1C4V - chains 1 and 2 of the 3 polymer chains in the assembly; structure by X-ray diffraction, 2.10 A resolution.

== Chain 1 ==
Protein: Thrombin:short chain
From: Homo sapiens
Notes: EC 3.4.21.5
UniProt: P00734 (THRB_HUMAN); residues 1-14 here correspond to UniProt positions 336-349 (UniProt number = residue number + 335)
Amino-acid sequence (36 residues; numbered 1 to 15 plus 21 insertion-coded residues; the number before each row is that of its first residue; a row labelled like 14A-14M holds insertion residues (14A, then the next letters in order)):
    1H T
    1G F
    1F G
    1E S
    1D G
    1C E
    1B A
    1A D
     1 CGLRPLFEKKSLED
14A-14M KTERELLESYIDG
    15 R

== Chain 2 ==
Protein: Thrombin:long chain
From: Homo sapiens
Notes: EC 3.4.21.5
UniProt: P00734 (THRB_HUMAN); the construct lacks a stretch of the UniProt sequence and is renumbered around it, so the offset changes along the chain: 16-36 = UniProt 364-384; 37-60 = UniProt 386-409; 61-77 = UniProt 419-435; 78-97 = UniProt 437-456; 7 more segments
Amino-acid sequence (259 residues; numbered 16 to 247 plus 30 insertion-coded residues; 3 numbers in that range are skipped by the numbering (no residue carries them; nothing is unmodelled there); the number before each row is that of its first residue; a row labelled like 60A-60I holds insertion residues (60A, then the next letters in order)):
    16 IVEGSDAEIGMSPWQVMLFRK
   36A S
    37 PQELLCGASLISDRWVLTAAHCLL
60A-60I YPPWDKNFT
    61 ENDLLVRIGKHSRTRYE
   77A R
    78 NIEKISMLEKIYIHPRYNWR
   97A E
    98 NLDRDIALMKLKKPVAFSDYIHPVCLPDRETA
129A-129C ASL
   130 LQAGYKGRVTGWGNLKET
147A-147G WTANVGK
   150 GQPSVLQVVNLPIVERPVCKDSTRIRITDNMFCAG
  184A Y
   185 KP
186A-186D DEGK
   187 RGDACEGDSGGPFVMKSP
204A-204B FN
   205 NRWYQMGIVSWGE
   219 GCD
  221A R
   222 DGKYGFYTHVFRLKKWIQKVIDQFGE
Not modelled in the structure: 147A-147G
Cystine bridges: Cys-42/Cys-58, Cys-168/Cys-182, Cys-191/Cys-220
Residues lining bound ligands: IH2 (2-(2,2-diphenyl-ethyl)-7-methyl-1,3-dioxo-2,3,5,8-tetrahydro-1H-[1,2,4]triazolo [1,2-a]pyridazine-5-carboxylic acid(4-carbamimidoyl-cyclohexylmethyl)-amide): His-57, Tyr-60A, Trp-60D, Glu-97A, Asn-98, Leu-99, Ile-174, Asp-189, Ala-190, Cys-191, Glu-192, Ser-195, Val-213, Ser-214, Trp-215, Gly-216, Glu-217, Gly-219, Cys-220, Lys-224, Gly-226

== How chain 1 and chain 2 interact ==
Pairs across the interface - 87 pairs, chain 1 then chain 2:
  Cys-1(1) / Pro-120(2)
  Cys-1(1) / Val-121(2)
  Cys-1(1) / Cys-122(2)  disulfide
  Cys-1(1) / Arg-206(2)  hydrogen bond (backbone-side chain)
  Asp-1A(1) / His-119(2)  salt bridge
  Asp-1A(1) / Arg-206(2)
  Ala-1B(1) / Arg-206(2)  hydrogen bond (backbone-side chain)
  Glu-1C(1) / Ile-47(2)
  Glu-1C(1) / Ser-48(2)
  Glu-1C(1) / Asp-49(2)
  Glu-1C(1) / Phe-114(2)
  Glu-1C(1) / Pro-120(2)
  Gly-1D(1) / Cys-122(2)
  Gly-1D(1) / Leu-123(2)  hydrogen bond (backbone-backbone)
  Gly-1D(1) / Lys-235(2)
  Ser-1E(1) / Cys-122(2)
  Ser-1E(1) / Leu-123(2)  hydrogen bond (backbone-backbone)
  Ser-1E(1) / Asp-125(2)  hydrogen bond
  Ser-1E(1) / Tyr-208(2)  hydrogen bond
  Ser-1E(1) / Lys-235(2)
  Gly-1F(1) / Lys-235(2)
  Gly-1F(1) / Gln-239(2)  hydrogen bond (backbone-side chain)
  Phe-1G(1) / Leu-123(2)
  Phe-1G(1) / Lys-235(2)  hydrogen bond (backbone-side chain)
  Phe-1G(1) / Gln-239(2)
  Thr-1H(1) / Ile-47(2)  hydrogen bond (backbone-backbone)
  Thr-1H(1) / Ser-48(2)  hydrogen bond
  Thr-1H(1) / Leu-123(2)
  Thr-1H(1) / Ile-242(2)
  Gly-2(1) / Trp-29(2)
  Gly-2(1) / Pro-120(2)  hydrogen bond (backbone-backbone)
  Gly-2(1) / Val-121(2)
  Gly-2(1) / Cys-122(2)
  Gly-2(1) / Arg-206(2)
  Gly-2(1) / Trp-207(2)  hydrogen bond (backbone-backbone)
  Leu-3(1) / His-119(2)  hydrogen bond (backbone-side chain)
  Leu-3(1) / Arg-206(2)
  Arg-4(1) / Gly-25(2)
  Arg-4(1) / Met-26(2)  hydrogen bond (side chain-backbone)
  Arg-4(1) / Pro-28(2)
  Arg-4(1) / Trp-29(2)
  Arg-4(1) / Arg-137(2)
  Arg-4(1) / Trp-207(2)
  Pro-5(1) / Ser-115(2)
  Pro-5(1) / Asp-116(2)
  Pro-5(1) / His-119(2)
  Leu-6(1) / Ile-24(2)
  Leu-6(1) / Gly-25(2)
  Leu-6(1) / Asp-116(2)
  Phe-7(1) / Glu-23(2)
  Phe-7(1) / Ile-24(2)
  Phe-7(1) / Gly-25(2)
  Phe-7(1) / Met-26(2)  hydrophobic
  Glu-8(1) / Lys-202(2)  salt bridge
  Glu-8(1) / Trp-207(2)  hydrogen bond
  Lys-9(1) / His-119(2)
  Asp-14(1) / Glu-23(2)
  Asp-14(1) / Met-26(2)
  Asp-14(1) / Arg-137(2)  salt bridge
  Lys-14A(1) / Glu-23(2)  hydrogen bond (backbone-side chain)
  Thr-14B(1) / Arg-137(2)  hydrogen bond
  Thr-14B(1) / Asn-159(2)  hydrogen bond
  Glu-14C(1) / Lys-202(2)  salt bridge
  Glu-14C(1) / Trp-207(2)
  Arg-14D(1) / Asn-159(2)
  Glu-14E(1) / Lys-135(2)  salt bridge
  Glu-14E(1) / Asn-159(2)  hydrogen bond
  Glu-14E(1) / Tyr-184A(2)  hydrogen bond
  Glu-14E(1) / Lys-186D(2)  salt bridge
  Leu-14F(1) / Lys-135(2)
  Leu-14F(1) / Asn-159(2)
  Leu-14F(1) / Trp-207(2)  hydrophobic
  Leu-14G(1) / Lys-202(2)
  Leu-14G(1) / Pro-204(2)  hydrophobic
  Ser-14I(1) / Gly-133(2)
  Ser-14I(1) / Tyr-134(2)
  Ser-14I(1) / Lys-135(2)  hydrogen bond (side chain-backbone)
  Tyr-14J(1) / Leu-129C(2)  hydrophobic
  Tyr-14J(1) / Tyr-134(2)  hydrophobic
  Tyr-14J(1) / Lys-135(2)  hydrogen bond (side chain-backbone)
  Tyr-14J(1) / Met-201(2)
  Tyr-14J(1) / Lys-202(2)  hydrogen bond (side chain-backbone)
  Tyr-14J(1) / Pro-204(2)  hydrophobic
  Ile-14K(1) / Tyr-134(2)
  Gly-14M(1) / Pro-204(2)
  Arg-15(1) / Pro-204(2)  hydrogen bond (backbone-backbone)
  Arg-15(1) / Phe-204A(2)  hydrogen bond (side chain-backbone)
Also at the interface, not in a pair above, chain 2 (42 interface residues in all): Ser-27, Tyr-117, Pro-124, Gly-136, Asn-205, Glu-247
Cross-chain cystine bridges: Cys-1(1)/Cys-122(2)

== Overview ==
30 residues of chain 1 and 42 residues of chain 2 are in contact; the contacts include 1 disulfide bond, 25
hydrogen bonds and 6 salt bridges. Polar pairs include Asp-1A(1)/His-119(2), Glu-8(1)/Lys-202(2) and
Glu-14E(1)/Lys-135(2). Ligands of chain 2: compound IH2.
Here chain 1 is Thrombin:short chain and chain 2 is Thrombin:long chain, both from Homo sapiens. Entry 1C4V
(Selective non electrophilic thrombin inhibitors with cyclohexyl moieties) was determined by X-ray diffraction
(same publication as 1D9I, 1D6W, 1C4Y and 1C4U).
